PDB entry 6YY3 | X-ray diffraction, 2.00 A resolution | chains B and F of the 4 polymer chains in the assembly

Chain B:
Protein: Methane monooxygenase
Source organism: Methylosinus trichosporium OB3b
Reference sequence: A0A1A6FJQ4 (A0A1A6FJQ4_9RHIZ); numbering as in UniProt (aligned over 1-395)
Chain sequence (395 residues; each row starts with the number of its first residue):
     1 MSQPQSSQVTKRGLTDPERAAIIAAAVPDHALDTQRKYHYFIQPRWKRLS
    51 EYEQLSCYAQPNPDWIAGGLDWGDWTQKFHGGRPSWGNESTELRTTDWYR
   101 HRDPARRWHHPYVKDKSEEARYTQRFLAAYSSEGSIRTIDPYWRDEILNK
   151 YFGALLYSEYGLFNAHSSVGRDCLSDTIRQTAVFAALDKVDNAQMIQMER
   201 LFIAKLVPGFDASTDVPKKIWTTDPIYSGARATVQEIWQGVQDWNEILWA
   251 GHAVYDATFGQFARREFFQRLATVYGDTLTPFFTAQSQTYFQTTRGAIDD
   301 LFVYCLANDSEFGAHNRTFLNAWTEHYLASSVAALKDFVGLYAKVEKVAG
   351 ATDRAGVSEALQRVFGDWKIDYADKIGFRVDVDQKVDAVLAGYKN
Unresolved in the structure: 1-3, 394-395

Chain F:
Protein: Methane monooxygenase
Source organism: Methylosinus trichosporium OB3b
Reference sequence: A0A1A6FHH2 (A0A1A6FHH2_9RHIZ); residues 1-169 here = UniProt positions 1-169
Chain sequence (169 residues; numbered 1 to 169; the number before each row is that of its first residue):
     1 MAKREPIHDNSIRTEWEAKIAKLTSVDQATKFIQDFRLAYTSPFRKSYDI
    51 DVDYQYIERKIEEKLSVLKTEKLPVADLITKATTGEDAAAVEATWIAKIK
   101 AAKSKYEAERIHIEFRQLYKPPVLPVNVFLRTDAALGTVLMEIRNTDYYG
   151 TPLEGLRKERGVKVLHLQA
Unresolved in the structure: 1

Chain B / chain F interface:
Pairs across the interface - 53 pairs, chain B then chain F:
  Asp64(B) - His8(F)  salt bridge
  Asp64(B) - Arg13(F)  salt bridge
  Asp64(B) - Tyr56(F)
  Asp64(B) - Arg59(F)  hydrogen bond (backbone-side chain)
  Trp65(B) - Gln55(F)  hydrogen bond
  Trp65(B) - Tyr56(F)
  Trp65(B) - Arg59(F)
  Ala67(B) - Arg59(F)
  Asp71(B) - His8(F)
  Trp72(B) - Ile7(F)  hydrophobic
  Gly73(B) - Gln55(F)
  Asp74(B) - Gln55(F)  hydrogen bond
  His80(B) - His112(F)
  His80(B) - Leu140(F)
  His80(B) - Met141(F)
  His80(B) - Arg144(F)  hydrogen bond
  Gly81(B) - His112(F)
  Gly81(B) - Ile113(F)
  Gly81(B) - Arg116(F)
  Gly81(B) - Leu140(F)
  Gly82(B) - Arg116(F)  hydrogen bond (backbone-side chain)
  Arg83(B) - Arg116(F)
  Arg83(B) - Leu130(F)  hydrogen bond (side chain-backbone)
  Arg83(B) - Asp133(F)  salt bridge
  Arg83(B) - Ala134(F)
  Pro84(B) - Arg116(F)
  Asn88(B) - Arg59(F)
  Asn88(B) - Glu62(F)
  Glu89(B) - Arg116(F)  salt bridge
  Glu89(B) - Pro121(F)
  Glu89(B) - Val126(F)
  Glu89(B) - Phe129(F)
  Glu89(B) - Leu130(F)
  Ser90(B) - Val126(F)
  Thr91(B) - Val126(F)
  Glu92(B) - Pro125(F)
  Glu92(B) - Val126(F)  hydrogen bond (side chain-backbone)
  Arg94(B) - Glu62(F)  salt bridge
  Val241(B) - Asn127(F)
  Gln242(B) - Asn127(F)  hydrogen bond (backbone-side chain)
  Gln242(B) - Leu130(F)
  Asp243(B) - Val126(F)
  Asp243(B) - Asn127(F)  hydrogen bond (backbone-side chain)
  Glu246(B) - Asn127(F)  hydrogen bond
  Phe312(B) - Glu63(F)
  Phe312(B) - Val67(F)  hydrophobic
  His315(B) - Ser66(F)  hydrogen bond
  His315(B) - Val67(F)
  His315(B) - Thr70(F)
  Thr318(B) - Thr70(F)
  Thr318(B) - Leu78(F)
  Phe319(B) - Thr70(F)
  Ala322(B) - Val75(F)  hydrophobic
Other interface residues (no listed pair), chain B (30 interface residues in all): Ile66, Leu70, Thr96
Other interface residues (no listed pair), chain F (32 interface residues in all): Tyr54, Lys69, Lys120, Pro122, Asn145

In short:
30 residues of chain B face 32 of chain F across their interface; the contacts include 11 hydrogen bonds and 5
salt bridges. Among the polar pairs are Asp64(B)-His8(F), Asp64(B)-Arg13(F) and Arg83(B)-Asp133(F).
Chain B is Methane monooxygenase and chain F is Methane monooxygenase, both from Methylosinus trichosporium
OB3b; the structure, XFEL structure of the Soluble methane monooxygenase hydroxylase and regulatory subunit
complex, from Methylosinus trichosporium OB3b ..., was determined by X-ray diffraction together with 6YD0,
6YDI and 6YDU from the same study.
